PDB entry 3ZQW | X-ray diffraction, 1.07 A resolution | chain A

Chain A:
Molecule: Cellulosomal scaffoldin
From: Acetivibrio cellulolyticus
Reference sequence: Q9RPL0 (Q9RPL0_9FIRM); residues 5-153 here correspond to UniProt positions 973-1121 (UniProt number = residue number + 968)
Chain sequence (153 residues; numbered 1 to 153; the number before each row is that of its first residue):
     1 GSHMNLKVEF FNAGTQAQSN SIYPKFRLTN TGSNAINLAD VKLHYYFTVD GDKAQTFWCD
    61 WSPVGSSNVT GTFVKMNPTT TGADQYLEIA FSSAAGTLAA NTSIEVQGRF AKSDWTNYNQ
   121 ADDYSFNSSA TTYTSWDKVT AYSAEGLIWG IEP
Construct notes: expression tag (1-4)
Metal / ion sites: Ni2+ near His3 (its only coordinating residue here); Ca2+: Thr48, Asp50, Asn119, Asp122, Asp123
Reported in the primary citation:
  - contacts within the chain: Asp60-Arg109 (salt bridge)
  - Ni2+ coordination: Gly1 to His3

In short:
The Ca2+ site is built by Thr48, Asp50, Asn119, Asp122 and Asp123. From the paper: Ni2+ coordination by Gly1;
contacts within the chain involving Asp60 and Arg109.
Chain A is Cellulosomal scaffoldin (Acetivibrio cellulolyticus); the structure, Structure of CBM3b of major
scaffoldin subunit ScaA from Acetivibrio cellulolyticus, was determined by X-ray diffraction (same publication
as 3ZU8 and 3ZUC).
